Entry 8AJB (electron microscopy, 4.30 A resolution (low resolution: residue-level contacts below are approximate; hydrogen-bond / salt-bridge calls are withheld)); this record covers chains B and H of the 24 polymer chains in the assembly.

[Chain B (and H)]
Name: Crescentin
Organism: Caulobacter vibrioides
Notes: chain H of this document is another copy of the same molecule, construct and numbering; everything in this record applies to it too
UniProt: A0A8F8EC09 (A0A8F8EC09_CAUVI); the construct has insertions or renumbered stretches relative to UniProt, so the offset changes along the chain: 1-405 = UniProt 1-405; 409-460 = UniProt 406-457
Sequence (460 residues; row label = number of the first residue in the row):
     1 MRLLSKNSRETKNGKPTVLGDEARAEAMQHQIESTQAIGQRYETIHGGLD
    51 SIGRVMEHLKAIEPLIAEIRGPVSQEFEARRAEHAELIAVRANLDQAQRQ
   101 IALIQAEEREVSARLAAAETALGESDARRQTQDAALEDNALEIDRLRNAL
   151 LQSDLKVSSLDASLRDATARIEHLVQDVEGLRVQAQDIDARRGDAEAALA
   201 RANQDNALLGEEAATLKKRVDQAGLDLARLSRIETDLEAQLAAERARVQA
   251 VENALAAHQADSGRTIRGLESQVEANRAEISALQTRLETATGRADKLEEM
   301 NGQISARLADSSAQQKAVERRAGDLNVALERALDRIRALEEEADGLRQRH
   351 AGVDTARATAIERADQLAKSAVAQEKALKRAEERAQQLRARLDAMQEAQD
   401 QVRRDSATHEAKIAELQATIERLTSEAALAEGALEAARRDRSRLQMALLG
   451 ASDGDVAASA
Disordered / not traced: 1-39, 278-460 (chain H: 1-30, 194-460)
Sequence notes: insertion (406-408)

[Chain B / chain H interface]
Residue-residue contacts (23; chain B residue first):
  Arg41(B) - Phe77(H)
  Arg41(B) - Glu78(H)
  Arg41(B) - Arg81(H)
  Ile45(B) - Arg70(H)
  Ile52(B) - Glu63(H)
  Ile52(B) - Ala67(H)
  Val55(B) - Leu59(H)
  Leu59(B) - Met56(H)
  Leu59(B) - Lys60(H)
  Ile62(B) - Met56(H)
  Glu63(B) - Glu57(H)
  Ile66(B) - Gly53(H)
  Arg70(B) - Leu49(H)
  Val73(B) - His46(H)
  Phe77(B) - Tyr42(H)
  Arg80(B) - Thr35(H)
  Arg80(B) - Ile38(H)
  Arg80(B) - Tyr42(H)
  Glu83(B) - Gln31(H)
  His84(B) - Ile32(H)
  Leu87(B) - Gln31(H)
  Arg91(B) - Gln31(H)
  Arg91(B) - Ile32(H)
Interface residues without a listed pair, chain B (20 interface residues in all): Thr44, Gly48, Ser51, Ile69
Interface residues without a listed pair, chain H (21 interface residues in all): Ile52, Ile66, Ser74

[Summary]
20 residues of chain B and 21 residues of chain H are in contact.
Chain B and chain H are both Crescentin (Caulobacter vibrioides); the structure, Cryo-EM structure of
crescentin filaments (stutter mutant, C2 symmetry and large box), was determined by electron microscopy,
deposited together with 8AFE, 8AFH, 8AFL, 8AFM, 8AHL, 8AIA and 8AIX.
